7AQR - chains B and I of the 17 polymer chains in the assembly; structure by electron microscopy, 2.91 A resolution.

== Chain B ==
Molecule: NADH dehydrogenase [ubiquinone] iron-sulfur protein 7, mitochondrial
Source organism: Arabidopsis thaliana
Notes: EC 7.1.1.2
UniProt: Q42577 (NDUS7_ARATH); numbering as in UniProt (aligned over 1-218)
Amino-acid sequence (218 residues; row label = number of the first residue in the row):
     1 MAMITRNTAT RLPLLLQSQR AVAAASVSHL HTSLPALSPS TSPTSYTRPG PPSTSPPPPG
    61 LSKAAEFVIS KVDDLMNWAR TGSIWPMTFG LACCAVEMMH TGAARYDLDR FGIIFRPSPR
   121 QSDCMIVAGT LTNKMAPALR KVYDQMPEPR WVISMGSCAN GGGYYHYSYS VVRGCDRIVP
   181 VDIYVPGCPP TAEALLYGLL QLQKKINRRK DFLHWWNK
Unresolved in the structure: 1-61
Bound ions: 4Fe-4S cluster Fe: C93, C94, C158, C188
Small-molecule neighbours: 4Fe-4S cluster (SF4): A92, C93, C94, G129, T130, G156, S157, C158, Y165, G187, C188, P189

== Chain I ==
Molecule: NADH dehydrogenase [ubiquinone] iron-sulfur protein 8-A, mitochondrial
Source organism: Arabidopsis thaliana
Notes: EC 7.1.1.2
UniProt: Q42599 (NDS8A_ARATH); residues 1-222 here = UniProt positions 1-222
Amino-acid sequence (222 residues; row label = number of the first residue in the row):
     1 MASILARRSL NTLRARHLVL SGQALQGSHL SRLQSRGISY GSNKDDEEAE QLSKEISKDW
    61 NTVFERSINT LFLTEMVRGL SLTLKYFFDP KVTINYPFEK GPLSPRFRGE HALRRYPTGE
   121 ERCIACKLCE AVCPAQAITI EAEEREDGSR RTTRYDIDMT KCIYCGFCQE ACPVDAIVEG
   181 PNFEFATETH EELLYDKEKL LENGDRWETE IAENLRSESL YR
Unresolved in the structure: 1-57
Bound ions: 4Fe-4S cluster Fe site 1: C123, C126, C129, C172; 4Fe-4S cluster Fe site 2: C133, C162, C165, C168
Small-molecule neighbours:
  - 4Fe-4S cluster (SF4), molecule 1: H111, C133, P134, A135, A137, I138, I157, C162, I163, Y164, C165, G166, F167, C168, E179
  - 4Fe-4S cluster (SF4), molecule 2: L113, C123, I124, A125, C126, K127, L128, C129, I140, Y155, C172, P173, V174, A176, I177

== Interface between chain B and chain I ==
Contacting residue pairs (55):
  A104(B) - V92(I)
  A104(B) - T93(I)
  R105(B) - V92(I)
  R105(B) - T93(I)
  R105(B) - I94(I)  hydrogen bond (backbone-backbone)
  Y106(B) - T93(I)
  Y106(B) - I94(I)  hydrophobic
  D107(B) - T93(I)
  R110(B) - T93(I)
  R110(B) - I94(I)  hydrogen bond (side chain-backbone)
  R110(B) - N95(I)
  S157(B) - M159(I)
  S157(B) - T160(I)
  S157(B) - C162(I)  hydrogen bond (side chain-backbone)
  S157(B) - Y164(I)
  N160(B) - T160(I)
  N160(B) - H190(I)  hydrogen bond (backbone-side chain)
  N160(B) - L193(I)
  G161(B) - T160(I)
  G163(B) - T160(I)  hydrogen bond (backbone-backbone)
  G163(B) - K161(I)
  Y164(B) - P134(I)
  Y164(B) - I163(I)  hydrophobic
  H166(B) - K161(I)
  Y167(B) - K161(I)  hydrogen bond
  D176(B) - H190(I)  salt bridge
  D182(B) - E188(I)
  I183(B) - T187(I)
  I183(B) - E188(I)
  Y184(B) - A186(I)
  Y184(B) - T187(I)  hydrogen bond (backbone-backbone)
  Y184(B) - T189(I)
  Y184(B) - H190(I)
  Y184(B) - L193(I)  hydrophobic
  P186(B) - Y164(I)
  P186(B) - F185(I)  hydrophobic
  P186(B) - A186(I)
  P186(B) - L193(I)  hydrophobic
  G187(B) - Y164(I)
  C188(B) - I163(I)
  C188(B) - Y164(I)
  T191(B) - F107(I)
  E193(B) - I94(I)
  E193(B) - Y96(I)  hydrogen bond (backbone-side chain)
  E193(B) - K100(I)
  E193(B) - G101(I)  hydrogen bond (side chain-backbone)
  E193(B) - F183(I)
  A194(B) - F183(I)
  L196(B) - Y96(I)  hydrophobic
  Y197(B) - Y96(I)
  Y197(B) - E184(I)
  Y197(B) - A186(I)
  Q201(B) - E188(I)
  K205(B) - E188(I)  salt bridge
  R208(B) - E188(I)  salt bridge
Interface residues without a listed pair, chain B (33 interface residues in all): F111, G162, V185, G198, L200, K204
Interface residues without a listed pair, chain I (28 interface residues in all): P97, P102, A135, Q136

== Overview ==
33 residues of chain B face 28 of chain I across their interface; the contacts include 9 hydrogen bonds and 3
salt bridges. Among the polar pairs are D176(B)-H190(I), K205(B)-E188(I) and R208(B)-E188(I). Bound to chain
B: 4Fe-4S cluster. Chain I binds 4Fe-4S cluster.
Here chain B is NADH dehydrogenase [ubiquinone] iron-sulfur protein 7, mitochondrial and chain I is NADH
dehydrogenase [ubiquinone] iron-sulfur protein 8-A, mitochondrial, both from Arabidopsis thaliana. Entry 7AQR
(Cryo-EM structure of Arabidopsis thaliana Complex-I (peripheral arm)) was determined by electron microscopy,
deposited together with 7AQQ, 7AQW, 7AR7, 7AR8, 7AR9, 7ARB, 7ARC and 7ARD.
